Entry 1Q2Q (X-ray diffraction, 1.40 A resolution); this record covers chain A.

== Chain A ==
Name: class C beta-lactamase
Organism: Enterobacter cloacae
Notes: EC 3.5.2.6; fragment: penicillinase
Reference sequence: Q59401 (Q59401_ENTCL); residues 2-364 here correspond to UniProt positions 22-384 (UniProt number = residue number + 20)
Amino-acid sequence (363 residues; row label = number of the first residue in the row):
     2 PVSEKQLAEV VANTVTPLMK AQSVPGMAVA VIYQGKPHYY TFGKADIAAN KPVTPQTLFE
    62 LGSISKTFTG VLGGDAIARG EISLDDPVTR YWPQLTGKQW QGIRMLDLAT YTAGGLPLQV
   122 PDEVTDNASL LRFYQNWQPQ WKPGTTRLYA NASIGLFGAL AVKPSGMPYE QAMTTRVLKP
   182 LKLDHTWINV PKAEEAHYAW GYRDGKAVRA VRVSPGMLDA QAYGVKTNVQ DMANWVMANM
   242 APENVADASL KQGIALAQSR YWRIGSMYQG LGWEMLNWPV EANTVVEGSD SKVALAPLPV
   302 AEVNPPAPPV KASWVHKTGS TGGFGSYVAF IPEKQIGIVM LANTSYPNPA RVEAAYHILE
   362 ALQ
Disordered / not traced: 214-217
Covalently attached groups: compound WY2 linked to S64
Ligand contacts: WY2 ((6,7-dihydro-5H-cyclopenta[d]imidazo[2,1-b]thiazol-2-yl]-4,7-dihydro[1,4]thiazepine-3,6-dicarboxylic acid): G63, K67, L119, Q120, Y150, N152, Y224, T319, G320, S321, T322, G323

== Summary ==
Covalently linked compound WY2: at S64.
Chain A is class C beta-lactamase (Enterobacter cloacae); the structure, Enterobacter cloacae GC1 class C
beta-lactamase complexed with penem WAY185229, was determined by X-ray diffraction together with 1Q2P from the
same study.
